Entry 2WU4 (X-ray diffraction, 2.40 A resolution); this record covers chains A and B.

[Chain A (and B)]
Molecule: Acetylcholinesterase
Organism: Mus musculus
Notes: EC 3.1.1.7; fragment: catalytic domain, residues 32-574; chain B of this document is another copy of the same molecule, construct and numbering; everything in this record applies to it too
UniProt: P21836 (ACES_MOUSE); residues 1-543 here correspond to UniProt positions 32-574 (UniProt number = residue number + 31)
Chain sequence (548 residues; row label = number of the first residue in the row):
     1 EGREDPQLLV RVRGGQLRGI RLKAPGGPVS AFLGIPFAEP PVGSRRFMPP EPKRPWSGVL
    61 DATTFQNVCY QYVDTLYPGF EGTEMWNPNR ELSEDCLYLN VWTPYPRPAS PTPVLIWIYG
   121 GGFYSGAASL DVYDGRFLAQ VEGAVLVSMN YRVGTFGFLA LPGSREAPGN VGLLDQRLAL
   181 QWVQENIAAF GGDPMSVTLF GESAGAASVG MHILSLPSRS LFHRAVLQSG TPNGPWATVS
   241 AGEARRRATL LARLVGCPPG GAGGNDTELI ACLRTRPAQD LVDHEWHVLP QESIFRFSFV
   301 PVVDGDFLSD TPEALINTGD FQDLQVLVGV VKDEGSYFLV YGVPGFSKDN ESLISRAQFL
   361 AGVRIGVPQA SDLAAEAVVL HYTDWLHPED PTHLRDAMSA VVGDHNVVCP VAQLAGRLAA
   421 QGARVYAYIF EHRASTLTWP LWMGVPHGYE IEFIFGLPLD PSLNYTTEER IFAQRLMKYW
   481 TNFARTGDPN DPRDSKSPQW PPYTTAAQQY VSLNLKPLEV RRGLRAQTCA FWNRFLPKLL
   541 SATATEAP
Unresolved in the structure: 258-264, 493-497, 543-548 (chain B: 1-3, 258-264, 493-497, 540-548)
Disulfides: Cys-69/Cys-96, Cys-257/Cys-272, Cys-409/Cys-529
Glycans and other covalent adducts: N-acetylglucosamine (NAG) linked to Asn-350
Modified / non-standard residues: Ser-203 (o-{(S)-ethoxy[(1-methylethyl)amino]phosphoryl}-L-serine; SXE)
Residues lining bound ligands: HBP (1,7-heptylene-bis-N,n'-syn-2-pyridiniumaldoxime): Tyr-72, Asp-74, Trp-86, Tyr-124, Ser-203, Glu-285, Trp-286, Ile-294, Phe-297, Tyr-337, Phe-338, Tyr-341, His-447
Swiss-Prot annotation at these positions:
  - active site (Charge relay system): Glu-334, His-447
  - glycosylation (N-linked (GlcNAc...) asparagine): Asn-265, Asn-350, Asn-464
Reported in the primary citation:
  - binding site for HBP: Tyr-72, Trp-286, Tyr-337, Phe-338, His-447
  - conformationally variable residues (loop rearrangement, side-chain flip): Trp-286, Val-288 to Phe-299, Tyr-337, Phe-338, His-447
  - contacts within the chain: Glu-334/His-447 (hydrogen bond)
  - catalytic residues: His-447 (proposed by the authors, not directly observed)

[Interface between chain A and chain B]
Pairs across the interface - 32 pairs, chain A then chain B:
  Leu-373(A) / Phe-535(B)  hydrophobic
  Leu-373(A) / Lys-538(B)
  Glu-376(A) / Lys-538(B)
  Ala-377(A) / Phe-535(B)  hydrophobic
  Leu-380(A) / Phe-535(B)  hydrophobic
  His-381(A) / Gln-527(B)
  Thr-383(A) / Gln-527(B)  hydrogen bond (backbone-side chain)
  Asp-384(A) / Gln-527(B)
  Trp-385(A) / Gln-508(B)  hydrogen bond (backbone-side chain)
  Trp-385(A) / Ala-526(B)  hydrophobic
  Trp-385(A) / Gln-527(B)  hydrogen bond (backbone-side chain)
  Trp-385(A) / Ala-530(B)
  Trp-385(A) / Arg-534(B)
  Leu-386(A) / Gln-508(B)
  Leu-386(A) / Arg-522(B)
  Leu-386(A) / Gly-523(B)
  His-387(A) / Arg-522(B)
  Gln-508(A) / Trp-385(B)  hydrogen bond (side chain-backbone)
  Arg-522(A) / Leu-386(B)
  Gly-523(A) / Leu-386(B)
  Ala-526(A) / Trp-385(B)  hydrophobic
  Gln-527(A) / His-381(B)
  Gln-527(A) / Thr-383(B)  hydrogen bond (side chain-backbone)
  Gln-527(A) / Asp-384(B)
  Gln-527(A) / Trp-385(B)
  Ala-530(A) / Trp-385(B)
  Arg-534(A) / Leu-380(B)
  Arg-534(A) / Trp-385(B)
  Phe-535(A) / Ala-377(B)  hydrophobic
  Phe-535(A) / Leu-380(B)  hydrophobic
  Phe-535(A) / Phe-535(B)  hydrophobic
  Lys-538(A) / Glu-376(B)  salt bridge
Other interface residues (no listed pair), chain A (22 interface residues in all): Ala-506, Leu-539, Ala-542
Other interface residues (no listed pair), chain B (22 interface residues in all): Leu-373, His-387, Ala-506, Ala-507, Leu-539

[In short]
The chain A/chain B interface involves 22 residues from each chain; the contacts include 5 hydrogen bonds and
1 salt bridge. Among the polar pairs are Lys-538(A)/Glu-376(B), Thr-383(A)/Gln-527(B) and
Trp-385(A)/Gln-508(B). Bound to chain A: compound HBP. From the paper: the catalytic residue His-447(A); a
binding site for HBP at Tyr-72(A), Trp-286(A) and Tyr-337(A) among others.
Chain A and chain B are both Acetylcholinesterase (Mus musculus); the structure, Crystal structure of mouse
acetylcholinesterase in complex with fenamiphos and ortho-7, was determined by X-ray diffraction (same
publication as 2WU3).
